Entry 8BPH (X-ray diffraction, 1.07 A resolution); this record covers chain AAA.

# Chain AAA
Protein: Lysozyme C
From: Gallus gallus
Notes: EC 3.2.1.17
Reference sequence: P00698 (LYSC_CHICK); residues 1-129 here correspond to UniProt positions 19-147 (UniProt number = residue number + 18)
Chain sequence (129 residues; each row starts with the number of its first residue):
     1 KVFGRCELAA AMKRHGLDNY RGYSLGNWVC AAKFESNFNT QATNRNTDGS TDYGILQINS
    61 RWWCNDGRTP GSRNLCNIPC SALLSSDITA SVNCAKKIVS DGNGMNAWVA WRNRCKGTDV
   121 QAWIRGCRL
Swiss-Prot annotation at these positions:
  - active site: Glu-35, Asp-52
  - binding site (substrate): Asp-101
Cystine bridges: Cys-6/Cys-127, Cys-30/Cys-115, Cys-64/Cys-80, Cys-76/Cys-94
Bound ions: Ru2-(OH)8 cluster Ru site 1 near Lys-33 (its only coordinating residue here); Ru2-(OH)8 cluster Ru site 2 near Asp-101 (its only coordinating residue here)
Ligand contacts:
  - Ru2-(OH)8 cluster (R3D): Asp-101, Gly-102, Asn-103
  - succinic acid (SIN): Glu-7, Ala-10, Ala-11, Arg-14

# Overview
Ligands of chain AAA: succinic acid and Ru2-(OH)8 cluster. Curated annotation (UniProt) lists active-site
residues Glu-35 and Asp-52 and substrate-binding residue Asp-101.
Chain AAA is Lysozyme C (Gallus gallus); the structure, X-ray structure of the adduct formed upon reaction of
Lysozyme with [Ru2Cl(D-p-FPhF)(O2CCH3)3] (Structure 3), was determined by X-ray diffraction together with
8BPJ, 8BPU and 8BQM from the same study.
